Entry 6RCU (X-ray diffraction, 4.00 A resolution (low resolution: residue-level contacts below are approximate; hydrogen-bond / salt-bridge calls are withheld)); this record covers chains D and E of the 5 polymer chains in the assembly.

Chain D:
Protein: R5.016 light chain
Source organism: Homo sapiens
Chain sequence (219 residues; each row starts with the number of its first residue; numbers below 1 keep their minus sign (Thr-4 is residue -4)):
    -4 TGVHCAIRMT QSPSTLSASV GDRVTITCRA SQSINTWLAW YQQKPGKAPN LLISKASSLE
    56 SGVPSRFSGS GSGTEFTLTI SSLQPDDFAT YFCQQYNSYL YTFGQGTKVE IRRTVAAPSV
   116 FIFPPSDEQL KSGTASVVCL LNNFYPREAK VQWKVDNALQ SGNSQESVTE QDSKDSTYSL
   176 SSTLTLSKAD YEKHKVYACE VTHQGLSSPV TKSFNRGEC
Unresolved in the structure: -4 to 3, 214
Cystine bridges: Cys23-Cys88, Cys134-Cys194

Chain E:
Protein: R5.016 heavy chain
Source organism: Homo sapiens
Chain sequence (464 residues; numbered -4 to 459; the number before each row is that of its first residue; numbers below 1 keep their minus sign (Thr-4 is residue -4)):
    -4 TGVHSQVQLV QSGAEVKKPG ASVRVSCKAS GYTFTSYGIS WVRQAPGQGL EWMGWISGYD
    56 GNTNYAQKLQ GRVTMTTDTS TSTAYMELRS LRSDDTAVYY CARDGPQVGD FDWQVYYYYG
   116 MDVWGQGTTV TVSSASTKGP SVFPLAPSSK STSGGTAALG CLVKDYFPEP VTVSWNSGAL
   176 TSGVHTFPAV LQSSGLYSLS SVVTVPSSSL GTQTYICNVN HKPSNTKVDK KVEPKSCDKT
   236 HTCPPCPAPE LLGGPSVFLF PPKPKDTLMI SRTPEVTCVV VDVSHEDPEV KFNWYVDGVE
   296 VHNAKTKPRE EQYNSTYRVV SVLTVLHQDW LNGKEYKCKV SNKALPAPIE KTISKAKGQP
   356 REPQVYTLPP SRDELTKNQV SLTCLVKGFY PSDIAVEWES NGQPENNYKT TPPVLDSDGS
   416 FFLYSKLTVD KSRWQQGNVF SCSVMHEALH NHYTQKSLSL SPGK
Unresolved in the structure: -4 to 0, 171-174, 233-459
Cystine bridges: Cys22-Cys96, Cys156-Cys212

Interface between chain D and chain E:
Pairs across the interface - 72 pairs, chain D then chain E:
  Tyr36(D) - Met116(E)
  Tyr36(D) - Trp119(E)
  Gln38(D) - Gln39(E)
  Gln38(D) - Tyr95(E)
  Lys42(D) - Tyr95(E)
  Ala43(D) - Tyr95(E)
  Ala43(D) - Gly120(E)
  Pro44(D) - Leu45(E)
  Pro44(D) - Trp119(E)
  Leu46(D) - Met116(E)
  Leu46(D) - Asp117(E)
  Ser49(D) - Tyr113(E)
  Ser49(D) - Tyr114(E)
  Lys50(D) - Tyr113(E)
  Ser53(D) - Tyr113(E)
  Glu55(D) - Tyr114(E)
  Glu55(D) - Asp117(E)
  Phe87(D) - Gly44(E)
  Phe87(D) - Leu45(E)
  Gln89(D) - Met116(E)
  Tyr91(D) - Tyr114(E)
  Asn92(D) - Gln109(E)
  Tyr94(D) - Trp47(E)
  Tyr94(D) - Gly104(E)
  Leu95(D) - Trp47(E)
  Leu95(D) - Ala61(E)
  Leu95(D) - Gln62(E)
  Tyr96(D) - Ser35(E)
  Tyr96(D) - Trp47(E)
  Tyr96(D) - Asp99(E)
  Tyr96(D) - Val103(E)
  Phe98(D) - Val37(E)
  Phe98(D) - Leu45(E)
  Phe98(D) - Trp47(E)
  Phe98(D) - Met116(E)
  Phe116(D) - Lys145(E)
  Phe116(D) - Ser146(E)
  Phe116(D) - Ala153(E)
  Ile117(D) - Lys145(E)
  Phe118(D) - Leu140(E)
  Phe118(D) - Ala141(E)
  Phe118(D) - Ser146(E)
  Phe118(D) - Ala153(E)
  Ser121(D) - Phe138(E)
  Glu123(D) - Phe138(E)
  Glu123(D) - Pro139(E)
  Glu123(D) - Lys225(E)
  Gln124(D) - Phe138(E)
  Gln124(D) - Lys159(E)
  Thr129(D) - Lys159(E)
  Ser131(D) - Leu157(E)
  Ser131(D) - Lys159(E)
  Val133(D) - Leu140(E)
  Leu135(D) - Phe182(E)
  Leu135(D) - Val197(E)
  Asn137(D) - His180(E)
  Asn137(D) - Thr199(E)
  Asn138(D) - His180(E)
  Gln160(D) - Val185(E)
  Gln160(D) - Leu186(E)
  Gln160(D) - Gln187(E)
  Glu161(D) - Val185(E)
  Ser162(D) - Phe182(E)
  Ser162(D) - Pro183(E)
  Ser162(D) - Val185(E)
  Val163(D) - Pro183(E)
  Thr164(D) - Phe182(E)
  Asp167(D) - His180(E)
  Ser174(D) - His180(E)
  Ser174(D) - Phe182(E)
  Leu175(D) - Phe182(E)
  Ser176(D) - Phe182(E)
Interface residues without a listed pair, chain D (47 interface residues in all): Trp32, Gln100, Pro120, Ser127, Thr180, Lys207, Ser208, Glu213
Interface residues without a listed pair, chain E (50 interface residues in all): Gln43, Glu46, Asn59, Tyr60, Val110, Val137, Thr147, Leu154, Thr181, Ala184, Ser195, Lys230, Cys232

Overview:
The interface between chain D and chain E involves 47 residues on one side and 50 on the other.
Here chain D is R5.016 light chain and chain E is R5.016 heavy chain, both from Homo sapiens. Entry 6RCU
(PfRH5 bound to monoclonal antibodies R5.004 and R5.016) was determined by X-ray diffraction, deposited
together with 6RCS.
